PDB entry 5SBA | X-ray diffraction, 2.25 A resolution | chains A and E of the 6 polymer chains in the assembly

[Chain A]
Protein: Tubulin alpha-1B chain
From: Bos taurus
Reference sequence: P81947 (TBA1B_BOVIN); numbering as in UniProt (aligned over 1-451)
Chain sequence (451 residues; numbered 1 to 451; the number before each row is that of its first residue):
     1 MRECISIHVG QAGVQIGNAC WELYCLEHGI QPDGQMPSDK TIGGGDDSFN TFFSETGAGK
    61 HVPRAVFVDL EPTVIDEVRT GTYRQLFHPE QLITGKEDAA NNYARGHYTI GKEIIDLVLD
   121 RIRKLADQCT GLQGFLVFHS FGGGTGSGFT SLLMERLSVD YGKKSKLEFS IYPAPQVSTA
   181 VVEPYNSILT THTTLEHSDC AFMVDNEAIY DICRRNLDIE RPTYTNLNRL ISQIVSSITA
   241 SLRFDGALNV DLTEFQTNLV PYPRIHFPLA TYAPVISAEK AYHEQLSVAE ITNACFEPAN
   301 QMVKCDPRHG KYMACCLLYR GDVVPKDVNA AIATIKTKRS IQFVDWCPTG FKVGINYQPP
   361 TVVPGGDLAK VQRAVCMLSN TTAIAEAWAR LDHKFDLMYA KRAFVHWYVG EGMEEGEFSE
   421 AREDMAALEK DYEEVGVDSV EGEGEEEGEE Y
Disordered / not traced: 439-451
Ion coordination: Ca2+: Asp39, Thr41, Gly44, Glu55
Ligand contacts: GTP (guanosine-5'-triphosphate): Gly10, Gln11, Ala12, Gln15, Ile16, Asp69, Asp98, Ala99, Ala100, Asn101, Ser140, Gly142, Gly143, Gly144, Thr145, Gly146, Ile171, Pro173, Val177, Ser178, Thr179, Glu183, Asn206, Tyr224, Leu227, Asn228, Ile231

[Chain E]
Protein: Stathmin-4
From: Rattus norvegicus
Reference sequence: P63043 (STMN4_RAT); residues 5-145 here correspond to UniProt positions 49-189 (UniProt number = residue number + 44)
Chain sequence (143 residues; numbered 3 to 145; the number before each row is that of its first residue):
     3 MADMEVIELN KCTSGQSFEV ILKPPSFDGV PEFNASLPRR RDPSLEEIQK KLEAAEERRK
    63 YQEAELLKHL AEKREHEREV IQKAIEENNN FIKMAKEKLA QKMESNKENR EAHLAAMLER
   123 LQEKDKHAEE VRKNKELKEE ASR
Disordered / not traced: 3-5, 29-43, 142-145
Construct notes: initiating methionine (3); expression tag (4)
Swiss-Prot annotation at these positions:
  - modified residue: Ser46 (Phosphoserine)

[Interface between chain A and chain E]
Contacting residue pairs (59):
  Tyr108(A) - Lys53(E)
  Tyr108(A) - Leu54(E)  hydrophobic
  Tyr108(A) - Ala57(E)  hydrophobic
  Tyr108(A) - Arg61(E)
  Thr109(A) - Arg61(E)  hydrogen bond
  Lys112(A) - Glu58(E)  salt bridge
  Glu155(A) - Ile50(E)
  Arg156(A) - Leu47(E)
  Arg156(A) - Gln51(E)
  Val159(A) - Pro45(E)
  Glu196(A) - Asp44(E)
  His197(A) - Pro45(E)
  Asp245(A) - Cys14(E)
  Asp245(A) - Ser16(E)  hydrogen bond (backbone-side chain)
  Ala247(A) - Asn12(E)
  Ala247(A) - Ser19(E)
  Leu248(A) - Ser19(E)
  Pro325(A) - Gln18(E)
  Pro325(A) - Phe20(E)  hydrophobic
  Asn329(A) - Met6(E)
  Asn329(A) - Val8(E)
  Asn329(A) - Phe20(E)
  Asn329(A) - Val22(E)
  Ile332(A) - Met6(E)  hydrophobic
  Ala333(A) - Met6(E)
  Lys336(A) - Leu24(E)
  Asp345(A) - Pro27(E)
  Asp345(A) - Ser28(E)  hydrogen bond (backbone-backbone)
  Trp346(A) - Pro27(E)
  Cys347(A) - Pro27(E)
  Pro348(A) - Lys25(E)
  Pro348(A) - Pro27(E)
  Thr349(A) - Ile23(E)
  Thr349(A) - Leu24(E)  hydrogen bond (backbone-backbone)
  Thr349(A) - Lys25(E)  hydrogen bond (backbone-backbone)
  Gly350(A) - Val22(E)
  Gly350(A) - Ile23(E)
  Phe351(A) - Glu21(E)
  Phe351(A) - Val22(E)  hydrogen bond (backbone-backbone)
  Lys352(A) - Phe20(E)
  Lys352(A) - Glu21(E)  salt bridge
  Val353(A) - Ser19(E)
  Val353(A) - Phe20(E)  hydrogen bond (backbone-backbone)
  Gly354(A) - Gln18(E)
  Ile355(A) - Gly17(E)
  Ile355(A) - Gln18(E)  hydrogen bond (backbone-backbone)
  Asn356(A) - Ser16(E)
  Tyr357(A) - Thr15(E)
  Tyr357(A) - Ser16(E)  hydrogen bond (backbone-backbone)
  Tyr357(A) - Gly17(E)
  Tyr357(A) - Gln18(E)  hydrogen bond
  Val409(A) - Gln64(E)
  Gly410(A) - Arg61(E)
  Gly410(A) - Gln64(E)
  Glu411(A) - Arg61(E)  hydrogen bond (backbone-side chain)
  Gly412(A) - Ala57(E)
  Gly412(A) - Arg60(E)  hydrogen bond (backbone-side chain)
  Gly412(A) - Arg61(E)
  Glu414(A) - Arg60(E)  salt bridge
Other interface residues (no listed pair), chain A (39 interface residues in all): His107, Leu152, Ser158, Gly246, Val328
Other interface residues (no listed pair), chain E (33 interface residues in all): Leu11, Pro26, Ser46, Glu55

[Overview]
Chain A and chain E form an interface of 39 and 33 residues respectively, with 12 hydrogen bonds and 3 salt
bridges. Among the polar pairs are Lys112(A)-Glu58(E), Lys352(A)-Glu21(E) and Glu414(A)-Arg60(E). Ligands of
chain A: GTP. Asp39(A), Thr41(A), Gly44(A) and Glu55(A) form the Ca2+ site.
Chain A is Tubulin alpha-1B chain (Bos taurus) and chain E is Stathmin-4 (Rattus norvegicus); the structure,
Tubulin-maytansinoid-4b-complex, was determined by X-ray diffraction, deposited together with 5SB8, 5SB9,
5SBB, 5SBC, 5SBD and 5SBE.
